4FDJ - chains A and B; structure by X-ray diffraction, 2.81 A resolution.

[Chain A (and B)]
Name: N-acetylgalactosamine-6-sulfatase
Source organism: Homo sapiens
Notes: EC 3.1.6.4; chain B of this document is another copy of the same molecule, construct and numbering; everything in this record applies to it too
UniProtKB: P34059 (GALNS_HUMAN); residues 27-522 here = UniProt positions 27-522
Amino-acid sequence (502 residues; each row starts with the number of its first residue):
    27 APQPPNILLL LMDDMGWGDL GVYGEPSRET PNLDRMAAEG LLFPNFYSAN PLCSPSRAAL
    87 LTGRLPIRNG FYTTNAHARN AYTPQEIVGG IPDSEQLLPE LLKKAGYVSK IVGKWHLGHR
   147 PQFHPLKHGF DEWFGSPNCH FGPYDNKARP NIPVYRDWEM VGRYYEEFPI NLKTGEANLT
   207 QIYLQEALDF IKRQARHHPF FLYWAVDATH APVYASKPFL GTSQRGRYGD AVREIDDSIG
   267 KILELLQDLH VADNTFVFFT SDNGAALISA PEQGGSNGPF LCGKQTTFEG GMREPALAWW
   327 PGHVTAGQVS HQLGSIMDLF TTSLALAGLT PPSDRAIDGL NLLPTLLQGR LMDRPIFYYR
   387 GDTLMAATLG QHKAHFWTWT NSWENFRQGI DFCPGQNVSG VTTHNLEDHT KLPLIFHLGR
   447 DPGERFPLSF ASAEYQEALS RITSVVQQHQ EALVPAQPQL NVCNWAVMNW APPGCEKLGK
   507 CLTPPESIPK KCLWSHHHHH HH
Not modelled in the structure: 27, 521-528 (chain B: 27-28, 521-528)
Construct notes: expression tag (523-528)
Modified residues: C79 (3,3-dihydroxy l-alanine; DDZ)
Curated features (UniProtKB/Swiss-Prot):
  - active site: H142
  - binding site (Ca(2+)): D39, D40, D288, N289
  - glycosylation (N-linked (GlcNAc...) asparagine): N204, N423
  - natural variant: L36 (L36P: In MPS4A; L36R: In MPS4A), D40 (D40N: In MPS4A), M41 (M41L: In MPS4A), G42 (G42E: In MPS4A), G47 (G47R: In MPS4A), V48 (V48G: In MPS4A), E51 (E51K: In MPS4A), P52 to E55 (deletion: In MPS4A), S53 (S53F: In MPS4A), D60 (D60N: In MPS4A), R61 (R61W: In MPS4A), L67 (L67M: Associated with S-409 in a MPS4A patient), 98 further natural variant entries in UniProt
Cystine bridges: C308-C419, C489-C518, C501-C507
Covalent attachments: N-acetylglucosamine (NAG) linked to N204, N423
Metal / ion sites: Ca2+: D39, D40, C79, D288, N289
Residues lining bound ligands: 2-acetamido-2-deoxy-beta-D-galactopyranose (NGA): L78, C79, Y108, K140, H142, N164, C165, H236, K310, Q311
From the paper describing this entry:
  - binding site for 2-acetamido-2-deoxy-beta-D-galactopyranose: Y108
  - disease-associated variants - L36P, M41L, G42E, G47R, S53F, D60N, R61W, G66R, F69V, P77R, S80L, T88I, R90W, R94C, R94G, R94L, G96C, G96V, F97V, A107T, Q111R, I113F, G116S, P125L, S135R, V138A, G139S, W141C, W141R, H142R, H150Y, P151L, P151S, G155E, G155R, F156C, F156S, W159C, S162F, P163H, H166Q, F167V, G168R, D171A, P179H, P179L, P179S, E185G, A203V, N204K, W230G, D233N, H236D, V239F, G247D, R253W, A257T, R259Q, E260D, F284V, S287L, N289S, G290S, A291D, A291T, S295F, G301C, L307P, G309R, K310N, T312A, T312S, G316V, M318R, A324E, W325C, G340D, S341R, M343L, M343R, D344E, D344N, L345P, F346L, A351V, L352P, P357L, R361G, L366F, L369P, R376Q, R380S, R380T, R386C, R386H, D388N, M391V, A392V, L395P, L395V, H398D, H401Y, N407H, W409S, G421E, Q422K, E450V, F452I, F452L, S470P, P484S, N487S, V488M, M494V (proposed by the authors, not directly observed)
  - disease-associated variants - N164T (citing earlier work)

[Interface between chain A and chain B]
Contacting residue pairs (49; chain A residue first):
  W43(A) with G50(B)
  V48(A) with R54(B), hydrogen bond (backbone-side chain)
  Y49(A) with G50(B)
  G50(A) with W43(B); Y49(B)
  P52(A) with P70(B); H337(B)
  S53(A) with H337(B), hydrogen bond (backbone-side chain)
  R54(A) with V48(B), hydrogen bond (side chain-backbone); L68(B)
  L68(A) with R54(B)
  P70(A) with P52(B)
  Q250(A) with Q397(B); H443(B); G445(B); R446(B), hydrogen bond (backbone-backbone)
  R251(A) with G445(B); R446(B)
  G252(A) with R446(B)
  L293(A) with R451(B)
  A296(A) with F452(B)
  P297(A) with R446(B); F452(B), hydrophobic
  E298(A) with R446(B), salt bridge
  H337(A) with P52(B); S53(B), hydrogen bond (side chain-backbone)
  Q397(A) with Q250(B)
  P420(A) with R451(B), hydrogen bond (backbone-side chain); F452(B), hydrophobic
  G421(A) with Q422(B); N423(B), hydrogen bond (backbone-backbone); V424(B)
  Q422(A) with G421(B); R451(B)
  N423(A) with G421(B), hydrogen bond (backbone-backbone)
  V424(A) with G421(B)
  H443(A) with Q250(B)
  G445(A) with Q250(B); R251(B)
  R446(A) with Q250(B), hydrogen bond (backbone-backbone); R251(B); G252(B); P297(B); E298(B), salt bridge
  R451(A) with P420(B), hydrogen bond (side chain-backbone); Q422(B)
  F452(A) with A296(B); P297(B); P420(B), hydrophobic
Other interface residues (no listed pair), chain A (35 interface residues in all): G304, P305, F306, R319, V335, D447, P448
Other interface residues (no listed pair), chain B (35 interface residues in all): L293, G304, P305, F306, R319, V335, D447, P448

[Overview]
Chain A and chain B each contribute 35 residues to their interface, with 10 hydrogen bonds and 2 salt bridges.
Polar contacts include E298(A)-R446(B), V48(A)-R54(B) and S53(A)-H337(B). Chain A binds
2-acetamido-2-deoxy-beta-D-galactopyranose. N-acetylglucosamine is covalently linked to N204(A) and N423(A).
The paper reports a binding site for 2-acetamido-2-deoxy-beta-D-galactopyranose at Y108(A).
Chain A and chain B are both N-acetylgalactosamine-6-sulfatase (Homo sapiens); the structure, The molecular
basis of mucopolysaccharidosis IV A, complex with GalNAc, was determined by X-ray diffraction together with
4FDI from the same study.
